Entry 2Z8C (X-ray diffraction, 3.25 A resolution); this record covers chains A and B.

[Chain A]
Name: Insulin receptor
Organism: Homo sapiens
Notes: EC 2.7.10.1; fragment: tyrosine kinase domain
UniProtKB: P06213 (INSR_HUMAN); residues 981-1283 here correspond to UniProt positions 1008-1310 (UniProt number = residue number + 27)
Amino-acid sequence (303 residues; each row starts with the number of its first residue):
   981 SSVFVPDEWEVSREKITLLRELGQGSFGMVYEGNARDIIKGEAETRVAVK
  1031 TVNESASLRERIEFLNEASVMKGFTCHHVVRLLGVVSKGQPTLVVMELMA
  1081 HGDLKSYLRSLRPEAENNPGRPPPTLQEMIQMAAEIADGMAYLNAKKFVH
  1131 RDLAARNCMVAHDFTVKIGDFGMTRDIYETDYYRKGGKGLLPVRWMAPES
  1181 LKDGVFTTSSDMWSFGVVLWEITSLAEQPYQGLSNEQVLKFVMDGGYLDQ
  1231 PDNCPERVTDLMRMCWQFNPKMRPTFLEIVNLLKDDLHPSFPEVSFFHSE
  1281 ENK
Unresolved in the structure: 981-983
Differences from the reference sequence: engineered mutation Ser981 (Cys1008 in P06213), Phe984 (Tyr1011 in P06213)
Modified / non-standard residues: Tyr1158 (o-phosphotyrosine; PTR); Tyr1162 (o-phosphotyrosine; PTR); Tyr1163 (o-phosphotyrosine; PTR)
Residues lining bound ligands: S91 ([4-({5-(aminocarbonyl)-4-[(3-methylphenyl)amino]pyrimidin-2-yl}amino)phenyl]acetic acid): Leu1002, Gly1003, Gln1004, Val1010, Ala1028, Lys1030, Met1076, Glu1077, Leu1078, Met1079, Ala1080, Gly1082, Asp1083, Arg1136, Met1139
Curated features (UniProtKB/Swiss-Prot):
  - active site: Asp1132 (Proton donor/acceptor)
  - binding site (ATP): Ser1006, Lys1030, Glu1077 to Asp1083, Arg1136, Asn1137, Asp1150
  - modified residue: Cys1056 (S-nitrosocysteine), Tyr1158 (Phosphotyrosine), Tyr1162 (Phosphotyrosine), Tyr1163 (Phosphotyrosine)
  - cross-link: Lys1052 (Glycyl lysine isopeptide (Lys-Gly) (interchain with G-Cter in ubiquitin))

[Chain B]
Name: 6-mer peptide from Insulin receptor substrate 1
Organism: Homo sapiens
UniProtKB: P35568 (IRS1_HUMAN); residues 9-14 here correspond to UniProt positions 731-736 (UniProt number = residue number + 722)
Amino-acid sequence (6 residues; numbered 9 to 14; the number before each row is that of its first residue):
     9 DYMNMS
Curated features (UniProtKB/Swiss-Prot):
  - motif: Tyr10 to Met13 (YXXM motif 6)

[How chain A and chain B interact]
Pairs across the interface (22):
  Lys1085(A) - Asp9(B)  salt bridge
  Asp1132(A) - Tyr10(B)  hydrogen bond
  Arg1136(A) - Asp9(B)  salt bridge
  Arg1136(A) - Tyr10(B)  hydrogen bond
  Asn1137(A) - Tyr10(B)
  Met1153(A) - Tyr10(B)  hydrophobic
  Gly1167(A) - Ser14(B)
  Lys1168(A) - Met13(B)
  Lys1168(A) - Ser14(B)  hydrogen bond (backbone-side chain)
  Gly1169(A) - Asn12(B)
  Gly1169(A) - Met13(B)
  Leu1170(A) - Tyr10(B)
  Leu1170(A) - Asn12(B)
  Leu1171(A) - Asp9(B)
  Leu1171(A) - Tyr10(B)  hydrogen bond (backbone-backbone)
  Leu1171(A) - Met11(B)  hydrogen bond (backbone-backbone)
  Pro1172(A) - Asp9(B)
  Val1173(A) - Met11(B)  hydrophobic
  Leu1181(A) - Met13(B)
  Asn1215(A) - Met11(B)
  Leu1219(A) - Met11(B)  hydrophobic
  Leu1219(A) - Met13(B)  hydrophobic
Interface residues without a listed pair, chain A (19 interface residues in all): Ser1006, Asp1150, Trp1175, Lys1182

[Overview]
19 residues of chain A face 6 of chain B across their interface; the contacts include 5 hydrogen bonds and 2
salt bridges. Polar contacts include Lys1085(A)-Asp9(B), Arg1136(A)-Asp9(B) and Asp1132(A)-Tyr10(B). Chain A
binds compound S91.
Chain A is Insulin receptor and chain B is a 6-mer peptide from Insulin receptor substrate 1, both from Homo
sapiens; the structure, Phosphorylated insulin receptor tyrosine kinase in complex with
(4-{[5-carbamoyl-4-(3-methylanilino)pyrimidin-2-yl]amino}phenyl)acetic acid, was determined by X-ray
diffraction (same publication as 2Z7L).
